6PPH - chains c and d of the 21 polymer chains in the assembly; structure by electron microscopy, 3.80 A resolution.

# Chain c (and d)
Protein: Triplex capsid protein 2
Source organism: Human herpesvirus 8
Notes: chain d of this document is another copy of the same molecule, construct and numbering; everything in this record applies to it too
Reference sequence: C7E5A9 (C7E5A9_HHV8); residue numbers follow UniProt; this construct covers 1-305
Sequence (305 residues; numbered 1 to 305; the number before each row is that of its first residue):
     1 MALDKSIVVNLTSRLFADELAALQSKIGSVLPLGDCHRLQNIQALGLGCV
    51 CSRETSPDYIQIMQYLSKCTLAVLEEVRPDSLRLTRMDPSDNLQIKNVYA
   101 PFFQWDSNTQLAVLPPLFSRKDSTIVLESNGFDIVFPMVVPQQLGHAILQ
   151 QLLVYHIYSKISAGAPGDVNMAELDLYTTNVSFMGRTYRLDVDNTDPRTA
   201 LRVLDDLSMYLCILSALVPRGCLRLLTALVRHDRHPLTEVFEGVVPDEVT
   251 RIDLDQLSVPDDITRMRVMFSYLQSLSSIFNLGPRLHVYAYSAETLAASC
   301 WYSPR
Not modelled in the structure: 1, 164-173 (chain d: 1, 197-200)
What the authors report for this chain:
  - mutagenesis - A216R/L217R: abolished growth
  - mutagenesis - A216R, L217R, V244R: decreased growth

# Interface between chain c and chain d
Residue-residue contacts (106; chain c residue first):
  Asn108(c) - Gly34(d)  hydrogen bond (side chain-backbone)
  Asn108(c) - Lys68(d)
  His146(c) - Gln274(d)  hydrogen bond
  Ala147(c) - Arg267(d)
  Gln150(c) - Phe270(d)  hydrogen bond (side chain-backbone)
  Gln150(c) - Ser271(d)
  Gln150(c) - Gln274(d)
  Gln151(c) - Arg267(d)
  Val154(c) - Phe270(d)  hydrophobic
  Ile157(c) - Leu225(d)  hydrophobic
  Tyr158(c) - Arg224(d)  hydrogen bond
  Tyr158(c) - Asp262(d)  hydrogen bond (side chain-backbone)
  Tyr158(c) - Ile263(d)
  Tyr158(c) - Met266(d)
  Lys160(c) - Ala228(d)
  Lys160(c) - Val230(d)  hydrogen bond (side chain-backbone)
  Lys160(c) - Arg231(d)
  Ile161(c) - Arg224(d)
  Ile161(c) - Ala228(d)  hydrophobic
  Tyr177(c) - Pro260(d)  hydrophobic
  Tyr177(c) - Ile263(d)
  Ser182(c) - Arg267(d)  hydrogen bond
  Leu201(c) - Leu229(d)  hydrophobic
  Leu201(c) - Arg231(d)
  Leu204(c) - Leu225(d)
  Leu204(c) - Leu229(d)
  Asp205(c) - Leu229(d)
  Asp205(c) - His235(d)
  Asp205(c) - Thr238(d)
  Leu207(c) - Phe270(d)  hydrophobic
  Ser208(c) - Leu225(d)
  Ser208(c) - Thr238(d)
  Met209(c) - Leu237(d)  hydrophobic
  Met209(c) - Thr238(d)
  Met209(c) - Phe241(d)  hydrophobic
  Leu211(c) - Val218(d)
  Leu211(c) - Gly221(d)
  Leu211(c) - Cys222(d)
  Leu211(c) - Met269(d)  hydrophobic
  Cys212(c) - Cys222(d)  disulfide
  Cys212(c) - Leu226(d)  hydrophobic
  Ile213(c) - Phe241(d)  hydrophobic
  Leu214(c) - Val218(d)
  Ser215(c) - Val218(d)
  Ser215(c) - Pro219(d)
  Ser215(c) - Val245(d)
  Ser215(c) - Pro246(d)
  Ala216(c) - Val244(d)
  Ala216(c) - Pro246(d)
  Val218(c) - Ser215(d)
  Gly221(c) - Ile157(d)
  Gly221(c) - Ile161(d)
  Cys222(c) - Leu211(d)  hydrogen bond (side chain-backbone)
  Cys222(c) - Cys212(d)  disulfide
  Cys222(c) - Ser215(d)
  Leu223(c) - Ser215(d)
  Leu223(c) - Ala216(d)
  Arg224(c) - Asp168(d)
  Leu225(c) - Ile157(d)  hydrophobic
  Leu225(c) - Lys160(d)
  Leu225(c) - Cys212(d)  hydrophobic
  Leu226(c) - Cys212(d)
  Leu226(c) - Ala216(d)  hydrophobic
  Leu229(c) - Met209(d)  hydrophobic
  Leu237(c) - Met209(d)  hydrophobic
  Leu237(c) - Ile213(d)  hydrophobic
  Leu237(c) - Tyr272(d)
  Val240(c) - Arg265(d)
  Val240(c) - Val268(d)  hydrophobic
  Phe241(c) - Ala216(d)  hydrophobic
  Phe241(c) - Leu217(d)  hydrophobic
  Asp247(c) - Gln256(d)
  Glu248(c) - Pro219(d)
  Glu248(c) - Arg220(d)  hydrogen bond (side chain-backbone)
  Glu248(c) - Val249(d)
  Glu248(c) - Ile252(d)
  Val249(c) - Ala216(d)  hydrophobic
  Arg251(c) - Glu248(d)
  Ile252(c) - Glu248(d)
  Leu257(c) - Tyr158(d)  hydrophobic
  Leu257(c) - Ile161(d)  hydrophobic
  Ser258(c) - Tyr158(d)
  Val259(c) - Leu174(d)  hydrophobic
  Val259(c) - Tyr177(d)  hydrophobic
  Pro260(c) - Tyr177(d)
  Asp262(c) - Tyr158(d)  hydrogen bond
  Ile263(c) - Val154(d)  hydrophobic
  Met266(c) - Gln150(d)  hydrogen bond (backbone-side chain)
  Met266(c) - Val154(d)  hydrophobic
  Met266(c) - Leu211(d)  hydrophobic
  Phe270(c) - His146(d)
  Phe270(c) - Gln150(d)
  Phe270(c) - Phe280(d)  hydrophobic
  Leu273(c) - Leu276(d)  hydrophobic
  Leu273(c) - Ser277(d)
  Leu273(c) - Phe280(d)  hydrophobic
  Leu273(c) - Asn281(d)
  Gln274(c) - His146(d)
  Gln274(c) - Asn281(d)  hydrogen bond (backbone-side chain)
  Leu276(c) - Leu273(d)  hydrophobic
  Ser277(c) - Asn281(d)
  Phe280(c) - Phe270(d)  hydrophobic
  Phe280(c) - Gln274(d)  hydrogen bond (backbone-side chain)
  Tyr289(c) - Cys36(d)  hydrophobic
  Trp301(c) - Pro304(d)  hydrophobic
  Arg305(c) - Arg305(d)  hydrogen bond (side chain-backbone)
Interface residues without a listed pair, chain c (61 interface residues in all): Thr178, Asp206, His235, Arg267, Met269
Interface residues without a listed pair, chain d (68 interface residues in all): Glu173, Thr178, Ser208, Leu214, Asp233, Leu282
Disulfides between the chains: Cys212(c)-Cys222(d), Cys222(c)-Cys212(d)

# Summary
61 residues of chain c face 68 of chain d across their interface; the contacts include 2 disulfide bonds and
14 hydrogen bonds. Polar contacts include Asn108(c)-Gly34(d), His146(c)-Gln274(d) and Gln150(c)-Phe270(d). The
paper reports that A216R, L217R and V244R of chain c reduce growth; A216R/L217R of chain c abolish growth.
Both chains are Triplex capsid protein 2 (Human herpesvirus 8). Entry 6PPH (Kaposi's sarcoma-associated
herpesvirus (KSHV), C1 penton vertex register, CATC-binding structure) was determined by electron microscopy
(same publication as 6PPB, 6PPD and 6PPI).
